1O84 - chains A and B; structure by X-ray diffraction, 2.80 A resolution.

[Chain A (and B)]
Molecule: Peptide antibiotic as-48
Source organism: Enterococcus faecalis
Notes: chain B of this document is another copy of the same molecule, construct and numbering; everything in this record applies to it too
UniProt: Q47765 (Q47765); residues 1-70 here correspond to UniProt positions 36-105 (UniProt number = residue number + 35)
Sequence (70 residues; row label = number of the first residue in the row):
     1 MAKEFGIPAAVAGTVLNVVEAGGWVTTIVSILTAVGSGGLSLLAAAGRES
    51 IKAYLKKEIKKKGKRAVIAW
Residues lining bound ligands: decane / alpha-D-glucopyranose: Val29, Thr33, Ser37, Leu40, Ser41, Leu43, Ala44

[Chain A / chain B interface]
Pairs across the interface (22):
  Ala2(A) - Arg48(B)
  Lys3(A) - Arg48(B)  hydrogen bond (backbone-side chain)
  Glu4(A) - Ala46(B)
  Glu4(A) - Gly47(B)
  Glu4(A) - Arg48(B)  hydrogen bond (backbone-backbone)
  Glu4(A) - Glu49(B)
  Phe5(A) - Ala45(B)
  Gly6(A) - Arg48(B)
  Ser41(A) - Ala44(B)  hydrogen bond (side chain-backbone)
  Ser41(A) - Ala45(B)
  Ala44(A) - Phe5(B)
  Ala44(A) - Ser41(B)
  Ala44(A) - Ala44(B)  hydrophobic
  Ala45(A) - Ala45(B)  hydrophobic
  Ala46(A) - Glu4(B)
  Gly47(A) - Glu4(B)
  Arg48(A) - Ala2(B)  hydrogen bond (side chain-backbone)
  Arg48(A) - Lys3(B)  hydrogen bond (side chain-backbone)
  Arg48(A) - Glu4(B)  hydrogen bond (backbone-side chain)
  Arg48(A) - Gly6(B)
  Glu49(A) - Glu4(B)  hydrogen bond (backbone-side chain)
  Lys61(A) - Lys61(B)

[In short]
Chain A and chain B each contribute 13 residues to their interface, with 7 hydrogen bonds. Polar contacts
include Lys3(A)-Arg48(B), Ser41(A)-Ala44(B) and Arg48(A)-Ala2(B). Bound to chain A: decane /
alpha-D-glucopyranose.
Both chains are Peptide antibiotic as-48 (Enterococcus faecalis). Entry 1O84 (Crystal Structure of Bacteriocin
AS-48. N-decyl-beta-D-maltoside Bound) was determined by X-ray diffraction together with 1O82 and 1O83 from
the same study.
